1DW0 - chain A; structure by X-ray diffraction, 1.82 A resolution.

Chain A:
Name: Cytochrome C
Organism: Rhodobacter sphaeroides
Reference sequence: P81238 (SHP_RHOS4); residue numbers follow UniProt; this construct covers 1-112
Chain sequence (112 residues; row label = number of the first residue in the row):
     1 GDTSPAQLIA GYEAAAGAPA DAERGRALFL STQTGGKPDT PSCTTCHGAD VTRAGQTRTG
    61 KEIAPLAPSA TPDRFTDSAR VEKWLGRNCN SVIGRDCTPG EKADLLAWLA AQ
Disulfides: Cys89-Cys97
Glycans and other covalent adducts: heme c (HEC) linked to Cys43, Cys46
Metal / ion sites: heme c Fe: His47, Asn88
Residues lining bound ligands: heme c (HEC): Phe29, Thr40, Ser42, His47, Arg58, Ile63, Ala64, Leu66, Arg74, Phe75, Arg80, Val81, Trp84, Leu85, Asn88, Cys89, Val92, Leu105, Leu106

In short:
Covalently linked heme c: at Cys43. His47 and Asn88 coordinate a heme c Fe ion.
Chain A is Cytochrome C (Rhodobacter sphaeroides); the structure, Structure of oxidized shp, an oxygen binding
cytochrome C, was determined by X-ray diffraction (same publication as 1DW1, 1DW2 and 1DW3).
